Entry 8GPH (X-ray diffraction, 1.61 A resolution); this record covers chain A.

Chain A:
Molecule: Peptidase C3
From: Senecavirus A
UniProtKB: A0A1U9IRU2 (A0A1U9IRU2_9PICO); residues 1-211 here correspond to UniProt positions 1509-1719 (UniProt number = residue number + 1508)
Amino-acid sequence (211 residues; numbered 1 to 211; the number before each row is that of its first residue):
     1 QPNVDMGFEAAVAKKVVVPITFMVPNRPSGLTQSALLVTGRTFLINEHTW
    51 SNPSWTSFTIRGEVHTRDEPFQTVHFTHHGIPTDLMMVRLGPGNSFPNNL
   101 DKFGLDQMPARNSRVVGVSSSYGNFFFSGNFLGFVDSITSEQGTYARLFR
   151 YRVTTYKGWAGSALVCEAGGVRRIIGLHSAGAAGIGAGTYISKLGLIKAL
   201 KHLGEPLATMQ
Unresolved in the structure: 1-3
Construct notes: engineered mutation Ala160 (Cys1668 in A0A1U9IRU2)
What the authors report for this chain:
  - mutagenesis - H75A, H78A: decreased catalytic activity
  - mutagenesis - H75A/H78A: abolished catalytic activity on peptide substrate

In short:
The paper reports that H75A and H78A reduce catalytic activity; H75A/H78A abolish catalytic activity on
peptide substrate.
Chain A is Peptidase C3 (Senecavirus A); the structure, Crystal structure of protease 3C (C160A mutant) from
Seneca Valley Virus, was determined by X-ray diffraction (same publication as 8GOT).
